PDB entry 7T20 | electron microscopy, 4.70 A resolution (low resolution: residue-level contacts below are approximate; hydrogen-bond / salt-bridge calls are withheld) | chains A and B of the 7 polymer chains in the assembly

== Chain A (and B) ==
Name: Replicative DNA helicase
Organism: Escherichia coli K-12
Notes: EC 3.6.4.12; chain B of this document is another copy of the same molecule, construct and numbering; everything in this record applies to it too
UniProtKB: P0ACB0 (DNAB_ECOLI); residues 1-471 here = UniProt positions 1-471
Amino-acid sequence (471 residues; each row starts with the number of its first residue):
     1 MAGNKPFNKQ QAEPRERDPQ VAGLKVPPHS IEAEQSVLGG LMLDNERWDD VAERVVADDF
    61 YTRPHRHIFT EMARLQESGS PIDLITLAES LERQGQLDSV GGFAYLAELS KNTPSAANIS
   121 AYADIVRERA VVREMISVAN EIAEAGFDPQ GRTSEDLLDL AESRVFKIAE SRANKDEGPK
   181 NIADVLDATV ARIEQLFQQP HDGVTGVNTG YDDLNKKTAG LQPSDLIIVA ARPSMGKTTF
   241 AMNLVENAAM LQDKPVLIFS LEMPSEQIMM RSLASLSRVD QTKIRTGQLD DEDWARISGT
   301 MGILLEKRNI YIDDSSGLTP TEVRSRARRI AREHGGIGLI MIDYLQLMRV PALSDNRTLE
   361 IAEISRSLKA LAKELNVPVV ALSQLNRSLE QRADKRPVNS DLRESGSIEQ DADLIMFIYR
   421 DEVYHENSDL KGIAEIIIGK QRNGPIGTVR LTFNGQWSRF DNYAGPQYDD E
Disordered / not traced: 1-24, 465-471 (chain B: 1-24)
Swiss-Prot annotation at these positions:
  - binding site (ATP): Ser234, Lys237, Thr238, Arg442
  - mutagenesis: Pro81 (P81H: About 100-fold increased survival following 3000 Gy ionizing radiation), Ala130 (A130V: In dnaB8, dnaB43, dnaB454; temperature sensitive, no DNA replication at 42 degrees Celsius in vivo, in vitro decreased helicase activity at 30, at 42 degrees Celius almost no helicase, no ...), Met242 (M242I: In dnaB70; temperature sensitive, no DNA replication at 42 degrees Celsius in vivo, in vitro 25% helicase activity at 30, further decreased helicase at 42 degrees Celius, low ATPase activity ...), Gly299 (G299D: In dnaB252; temperature sensitive, no DNA replication at 42 degrees Celsius in vivo, in vitro no change in pRNA synthesis, 5'-3' helicase activity or ATPase at either temperature)

== How chain A and chain B interact ==
Residue-residue contacts (39):
  Asp49(A) - Arg332(B)
  Pro81(A) - Asn118(B)
  Asp83(A) - Asn118(B)
  Asp83(A) - Tyr122(B)
  Ile85(A) - Ser36(B)
  Ile85(A) - Tyr122(B)
  Glu89(A) - Ile125(B)
  Glu92(A) - His29(B)
  Glu92(A) - Arg129(B)
  Glu177(A) - Arg326(B)
  Gly178(A) - Asp313(B)
  Gly178(A) - Arg326(B)
  Pro179(A) - Leu257(B)
  Pro179(A) - Ile312(B)
  Pro179(A) - Asp313(B)
  Pro179(A) - Arg329(B)
  Lys180(A) - Tyr311(B)
  Lys180(A) - Ile312(B)
  Asn181(A) - Tyr311(B)
  Ile182(A) - Leu304(B)
  Ile182(A) - Arg308(B)
  Ile182(A) - Ile310(B)
  Ala183(A) - Leu305(B)
  Val185(A) - Ser265(B)
  Val185(A) - Met269(B)
  Leu186(A) - Met269(B)
  Leu186(A) - Met301(B)
  Ala188(A) - Glu266(B)
  Thr189(A) - Glu266(B)
  Thr189(A) - Met269(B)
  Thr189(A) - Met270(B)
  Arg192(A) - Glu266(B)
  Ile193(A) - Ile284(B)
  Leu196(A) - Arg285(B)
  Leu196(A) - Thr286(B)
  Phe197(A) - Gly287(B)
  Phe197(A) - Gln288(B)
  Leu359(A) - Ser354(B)
  Gln410(A) - Leu347(B)
Other interface residues (no listed pair), chain A (27 interface residues in all): Thr86, Arg93, Glu194, Asn399
Other interface residues (no listed pair), chain B (35 interface residues in all): Ala33, Ala121, Leu289, Trp294, Ser315, Arg387

== Summary ==
27 residues of chain A face 35 of chain B across their interface. UniProt lists 4 ATP-binding residues and 4
mutagenesis sites on chain A.
Chain A and chain B are both Replicative DNA helicase (Escherichia coli K-12); the structure, E. coli DnaB
bound to ssDNA and AMPPNP, was determined by electron microscopy.
